PDB entry 2FL8 | electron microscopy, 12.00 A resolution (very low resolution: no residue pairs are listed; an interface is given only as per-side residue counts) | chains A and B of the 18 polymer chains in the assembly

[Chain A (and B)]
Name: Baseplate structural protein Gp10
Source organism: Enterobacteria phage T4
Notes: chain B of this document is another copy of the same molecule, construct and numbering; everything in this record applies to it too
UniProtKB: P10928 (VG10_BPT4); numbering as in UniProt (aligned over 1-602)
Chain sequence (602 residues; numbered 1 to 602; the number before each row is that of its first residue):
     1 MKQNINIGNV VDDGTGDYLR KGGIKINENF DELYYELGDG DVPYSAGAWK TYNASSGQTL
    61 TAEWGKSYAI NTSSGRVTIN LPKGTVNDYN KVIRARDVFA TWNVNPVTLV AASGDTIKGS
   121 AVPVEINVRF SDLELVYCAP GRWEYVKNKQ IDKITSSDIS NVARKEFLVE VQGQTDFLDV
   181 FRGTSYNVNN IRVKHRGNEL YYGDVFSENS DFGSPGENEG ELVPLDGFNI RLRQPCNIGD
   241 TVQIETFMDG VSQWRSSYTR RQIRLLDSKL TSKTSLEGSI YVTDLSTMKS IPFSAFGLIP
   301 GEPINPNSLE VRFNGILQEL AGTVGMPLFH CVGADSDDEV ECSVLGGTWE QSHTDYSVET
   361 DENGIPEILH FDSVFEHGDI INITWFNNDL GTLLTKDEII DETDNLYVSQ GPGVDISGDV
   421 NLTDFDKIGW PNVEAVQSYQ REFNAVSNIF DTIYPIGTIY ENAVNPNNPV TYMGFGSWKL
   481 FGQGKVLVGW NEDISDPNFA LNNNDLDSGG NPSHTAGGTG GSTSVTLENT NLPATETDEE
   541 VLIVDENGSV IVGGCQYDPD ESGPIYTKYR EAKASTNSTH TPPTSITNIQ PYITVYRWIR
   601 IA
Unresolved in the structure: 161-405, 553-565
Sequence notes: engineered mutation E442 (Ala in P10928), T530 (Ala in P10928)

[Chain A / chain B interface]
At this resolution (12 A) residue pairs are not listed: 13 residues of chain A and 16 of chain B lie at the interface.

[In short]
13 residues of chain A face 16 of chain B across their interface.
Chain A and chain B are both Baseplate structural protein Gp10 (Enterobacteria phage T4); the structure,
Fitting of the gp10 trimer structure into the cryoEM map of the bacteriophage T4 baseplate in ..., was
determined by electron microscopy (same publication as 2FKK and 2FL9).
